Entry 9QT5 (electron microscopy, 3.13 A resolution); this record covers chains J and 1 of the 30 polymer chains in the assembly.

== Chain J ==
Molecule: Large ribosomal subunit protein uL13
Organism: Streptomyces fradiae ATCC 10745
Reference sequence: A0A1Y2NMA9 (A0A1Y2NMA9_STRFR); residues 1-147 here = UniProt positions 1-147
Amino-acid sequence (147 residues; numbered 1 to 147; the number before each row is that of its first residue):
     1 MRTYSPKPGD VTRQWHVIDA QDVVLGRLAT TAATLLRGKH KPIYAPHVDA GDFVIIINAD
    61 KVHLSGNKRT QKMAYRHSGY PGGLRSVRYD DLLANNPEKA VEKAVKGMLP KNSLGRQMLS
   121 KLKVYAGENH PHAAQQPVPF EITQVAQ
Disordered / not traced: 147

== Chain 1 ==
Molecule: 23S rRNA
Organism: Streptomyces fradiae ATCC 10745
Sequence (3119 nucleotides; row label = number of the first residue in the row):
     1 GGCCAAGUUU AUAAGGGCGC ACGGUGGAUG CCUUGGCACC AGGAACCGAU GAAGGACGUG
    61 GGAGGCCGCG AUAGGCCCCG GGGAGCUGUC AACCGAGCUU UGAUCCGGGG GUGUCCGAAU
   121 GGGGAAACCC GGCAGUCGUC AUGGGCUGUC ACCCACUGCU GAACACAUAG GCAGUGUGGA
   181 GGGAACGAGG GGAAGUGAAA CAUCUCAGUA CCCUCAGGAA GAGAAAACAA CCGUGAUUCC
   241 GGGAGUAGUG GCGAGCGAAA CCGGAUGAGG CCAAACCGUA UGCGUGUGAU ACCCGGCAGG
   301 GGUUGCGCAU GCGGGGUUGU GGGAUCUCUC UUUCACGGUC UGCCGGCCGU GAGACGAGUC
   361 AGAAACCGUU GAUGUAGGCG AAGGACAUGC GAAAGGUCCG GCGUAGAGGG UAAGACCCCC
   421 GUAGCUGAAA CAUUGACGGC UCGUUUGAGA GACACCCAAG UAGCACGGGG CCCGAGAAAU
   481 CCCGUGUGAA UCUGGCGGGA CCACCCGCUA AGCCUAAAUA UUCCCUGGUG ACCGAUAGCG
   541 GAUAGUACCG UGAGGGAAUG GUGAAAAGUA CCGCGGGAGC GGAGUGAAAU AGUACCUGAA
   601 ACCGUGUGCC UACAAGCCGU GGGAGCGUCG GACAUGCUUU GCAUGUCUCG UGACUGCGUG
   661 CCUUUUGAAG AAUGAGCCUG CGAGUUUGCG GUGCGUUGCG AGGUUAACCC GUGUGGGGAA
   721 GCCGUAGCGA AAGCGAGUCC GAAUAGGGCG AUCGAGUAGC GCGCUCAAGA CCCGAAGCGG
   781 AGUGAUCUAG CCAUGGGCAG GUUGAAGCGG AGGUAAGACU UCGUGGAGGA CCGAACCCAC
   841 CAGGGUUGAA AACCUGGGGG AUGACCUGUG GUUAGGGGUG AAAGGCCAAU CAAACUCCGU
   901 GAUAGCUGGU UCUCCCCGAA AUGCAUUUAG GUGCAGCGUC GUGUGUUUCU UGCCGGAGGU
   961 AGAGCACUGG AUAGGCGAUG GGCCCUACCG GGUUACUGAC CUUAGCCAAA CUCCGAAUGC
  1021 CGGUAAGUGA GAGCGCGGCA GUGAGACUGU GGGGGAUAAG CUCCAUGGUC GAGAGGGAAA
  1081 CAGCCCAGAG CAUCGACUAA GGCCCCUAAG CGUACGCUAA GUGGGAAAGG AUGUGGAGUC
  1141 GCAGAGACAA CCAGGAGGUU GGCUUAGAAG CAGCCACCCU UGAAAGAGUG CGUAAUAGCU
  1201 CACUGGUCAA GUGAUUCCGC GCCGACAAUG UAGCGGGGCU CAAGCGUACC GCCGAAGUCG
  1261 UGUCAUUGCA GCAUAAGCCC CAACGGGUGC UGUGAUGGGU AGGGGAGCGU CGUGUGCCGG
  1321 GUGAAGCAGC CGCGGAAGCG AGUUGUGGAC GGUUCACGAG UGAGAAUGCA GGCAUGAGUA
  1381 GCGAUACACA CGUGAGAAAC GUGUGCGCCG AUUGACUAAG GGUUCCUGGG UCAAGCUGAU
  1441 CUGCCCAGGG UAAGUCGGGA CCUAAGGCGA GGCCGACAGG CGUAGUCGAU GGACAACCGG
  1501 UUGAUAUUCC GGUACCCGCU UUGAAGCGCC AGCGCUGAAC CCAGCGAUGC UAAGCCCGUG
  1561 AAACCGCCGU GUGCGUCUUC GGACAAGCAC GGAGUGGUGG AGCCGGUGGC CCAGACUGGU
  1621 AGUAGGUGAG CGAUGGGGUG ACGCAGGAAG GUAGUCCAGC CCGGGCGGUG GUUGUCCCGG
  1681 GGUAAGGGUG UAGGCCGUGU GGUAGGCAAA UCCGUCACAC GUUAAGGCUG AGACCUGAUG
  1741 CCGAGCCGAU UGUGGUGAAG UGGAUGAUCC UAUGCUGUCG AGAAAAGCCU CUAGCGAGUU
  1801 UCAUGGCGGC CCGUACCCUA AACCGACUCA GGUGGUCAGG UAGAGAAUAC CGAGGCGUUC
  1861 GGGUGAACUA UGGUUAAGGA ACUCGGCAAA AUGCCCCCGU AACUUCGGGA GAAGGGGGGC
  1921 CACUUCUGGU GAUCACUCUU GCAGUGUGAG CUGGGGGUGG CCGCAGAGAC CAGCGAGAAG
  1981 CGACUGUUUA CUAAAAACAC AGGUCCGUGC GAAGCCGUAA GGCGAUGUAU ACGGACUGAC
  2041 GCCUGCCCGG UGCUGGAACG UUAAGGGGAC CGGUUAGCUU GGAUUCGUCC GGGCGAAGCU
  2101 GAGAACUUAA GCGCCAGUAA ACGGCGGUGG UAACUAUAAC CAUCCUAAGG UAGCGAAAUU
  2161 CCUUGUCGGG UAAGUUCCGA CCUGCACGAA UGGCGUAACG ACUUCUCGAC UGUCUCAACC
  2221 AUAGGCCCGG UGAAAUUGCA CUACGAGUAA AGAUGCUCGU UUCGCGCAGC AGGACGGAAA
  2281 GACCCCGGGA CCUUUACUAC AGUUUGAUAU UGGUGUUCGG UUCGGCUUGU GUAGGAUAGG
  2341 UGGGAGACUG UGAAACUGUG ACGCCAGUCA UGGUGGAGUC GUCGUUGAAA UACCACUCUG
  2401 GUCGUGCUGG AUGUCUAACC UGGGUCCGUG AUCCGGAUCA GGGACAGUGU CUGAUGGGUA
  2461 GUUUAACUGG GGCGGUUGCC UCCUAAAGGG UAACGGAGGC GCCCAAAGGU UCCCUCAGCC
  2521 UGGUUGGCAA UCAGGUGUUG AGUGUAAGUG CACAAGGGAG CUUGACUGUG AGACCGACGG
  2581 GUCGAGCAGG GACGAAAGUC GGGACUAGUG AUCCGGCGGU GGCUUGUGGA AGCGCCGUCG
  2641 CUCAACGGAU AAAAGGUACC CCGGGGAUAA CAGGCUGAUC UUCCCCAAGA GUCCAUAUCG
  2701 ACGGGAUGGU UUGGCACCUC GAUGUCGGCU CGUCGCAUCC UGGGGCUGGA GUCGGUCCCA
  2761 AGGGUUGGGC UGUUCGCCCA UUAAAGCGGU ACGCGAGCUG GGUUUAGAAC GUCGUGAGAC
  2821 AGUUCGGUCC CUAUCCGCUG CGCGCGCAGG AACAUUGAGA AGGGCUGUCC CUAGUACGAG
  2881 AGGACCGGGA CGGACGAACC UCUGGUGUGC CAGUUGUUCU GCCAAGGGCA UGGCUGGUUG
  2941 GCUACGUUCG GGAGGGAUAA CCGCUGAAAG CAUCUAAGCG GGAAGCCUGC UUCGAGAUGA
  3001 GUGUUCCCAC CUCCUUGAGA GGGUAAGGCU CCCAGUAGAC GACUGGGUUG AUAGGCCGGA
  3061 UAUGGAAGCC CAGUGAUGGG UGGAGUUGAC CGGUACUAAU AGGCCGAGGG CUUGUCCUC
Disordered / not traced: 1-4, 279-311, 333-353, 629-647, 753-754, 806-825, 973-1003, 1029-1031, 1132-1220, 1270-1291, 1519-1630, 1721-1726, 1745-1756, 1795-1806, 2076-2096, 2126-2145, 2279-2281, 2317-2410, 2523-2531, 2721-2723, 2970, 3012-3020, 3100-3104, 3114-3119

== Interface between chain J and chain 1 ==
Residue-residue contacts - 92 pairs, chain J then chain 1:
  Arg2(J) with G623(1), salt bridge to the phosphate; C1094(1), base contact
  Thr3(J) with C1094(1), hydrogen bond to the base
  Ser5(J) with G623(1), sugar contact
  Lys7(J) with A624(1), salt bridge to the phosphate; G625(1), phosphate contact
  Pro8(J) with A624(1), sugar contact
  Trp15(J) with G7(1), sugar contact
  Asp22(J) with C1241(1), hydrogen bond to the base
  Val24(J) with C1239(1), phosphate contact; U1240(1), phosphate contact; C1241(1), base contact
  Leu25(J) with C1239(1), phosphate contact
  Gly26(J) with G1238(1), hydrogen bond to the phosphate; C1239(1), hydrogen bond to the phosphate; A1243(1), hydrogen bond to the base
  Arg27(J) with C1111(1), hydrogen bond to the base; C1241(1), hydrogen bond to the sugar; A1243(1), base contact
  Thr30(J) with C1104(1), base contact; G1237(1), base contact; A1243(1), base contact
  Thr31(J) with C1111(1), base contact
  Arg37(J) with C1106(1), salt bridge to the phosphate; U1107(1), salt bridge to the phosphate
  Lys39(J) with C1106(1), salt bridge to the phosphate; A1108(1), salt bridge to the phosphate
  Pro46(J) with U655(1), hydrogen bond to the sugar
  His47(J) with G622(1), base contact; G623(1), hydrogen bond to the sugar; C654(1), hydrogen bond to the sugar; U655(1), sugar contact
  Phe53(J) with U8(1), sugar contact
  His63(J) with C1241(1), base contact
  Leu64(J) with C1239(1), phosphate contact
  Ser65(J) with U1240(1), hydrogen bond to the phosphate; C1241(1), phosphate contact
  Lys68(J) with G1121(1), hydrogen bond to the base; C1239(1), salt bridge to the phosphate; U1240(1), salt bridge to the phosphate
  Gln71(J) with G1121(1), hydrogen bond to the phosphate
  Lys72(J) with G1238(1), salt bridge to the phosphate
  Tyr75(J) with U1231(1), sugar contact; A1232(1), phosphate contact
  Arg76(J) with G2859(1), phosphate contact; A2860(1), salt bridge to the phosphate
  His77(J) with G1230(1), hydrogen bond to the base
  Ser78(J) with A2860(1), phosphate contact; A2861(1), hydrogen bond to the phosphate
  Tyr80(J) with A2860(1), sugar contact; A2861(1), phosphate contact
  Pro81(J) with G1230(1), phosphate contact; U2733(1), phosphate contact; C2734(1), phosphate contact
  Gly82(J) with G1230(1), hydrogen bond to the phosphate; C2734(1), phosphate contact
  Leu84(J) with G1230(1), sugar contact; U1231(1), base contact
  Arg85(J) with A2861(1), salt bridge to the phosphate
  Tyr89(J) with G1238(1), hydrogen bond to the phosphate
  Lys99(J) with A2858(1), sugar contact
  Glu102(J) with G2999(1), hydrogen bond to the base
  Lys103(J) with G1238(1), phosphate contact
  Ala104(J) with G1237(1), hydrogen bond to the sugar; G1238(1), phosphate contact
  Lys106(J) with U2260(1), salt bridge to the phosphate
  Gly107(J) with G1236(1), hydrogen bond to the base; G1237(1), sugar contact
  Met108(J) with C1105(1), hydrogen bond to the sugar; G1237(1), hydrogen bond to the base; G1238(1), sugar contact
  Leu109(J) with C1106(1), sugar contact
  Pro110(J) with C1106(1), phosphate contact
  Lys111(J) with G2259(1), salt bridge to the phosphate
  Asn112(J) with U655(1), hydrogen bond to the phosphate; G656(1), hydrogen bond to the phosphate
  Ser113(J) with A614(1), hydrogen bond to the phosphate; U655(1), hydrogen bond to the phosphate
  Leu114(J) with C654(1), phosphate contact; U655(1), hydrogen bond to the phosphate
  Arg116(J) with A614(1), salt bridge to the phosphate
  Pro131(J) with A6(1), sugar contact
  His132(J) with A6(1), hydrogen bond to the sugar; G7(1), salt bridge to the phosphate
  Ala134(J) with U3113(1), hydrogen bond to the sugar
  Gln135(J) with A6(1), base contact; G7(1), hydrogen bond to the sugar
  Gln136(J) with U3113(1), hydrogen bond to the sugar
  Ile142(J) with C1111(1), base contact
  Gln144(J) with C1111(1), hydrogen bond to the sugar; G1112(1), phosphate contact
  Val145(J) with C1111(1), phosphate contact
Other interface residues (no listed pair), chain J (65 interface residues in all): Ala33, Thr34, Gly66, Asn67, Gly79, Gly83, Ser120, Lys123, Thr143
Other interface residues (no listed pair), chain 1 (47 interface residues in all): A5, A615, A653, A1109, A1120, U2261, C2987

== Overview ==
65 residues of chain J and 47 residues of chain 1 are in contact, with 32 hydrogen bonds and 15 salt bridges.
Polar pairs include Thr3(J)-C1094(1), Asp22(J)-C1241(1) and Gly26(J)-A1243(1).
Here chain J is Large ribosomal subunit protein uL13 and chain 1 is 23S rRNA, both from Streptomyces fradiae
ATCC 10745. Entry 9QT5 (Structure of the 50S ribosomal subunit from the antibiotic-producing bacterium
Streptomyces fradiae) was determined by electron microscopy.
